Entry 4S1R (X-ray diffraction, 3.21 A resolution); this record covers chains G and H of the 3 polymer chains in the assembly.

# Chain G
Protein: clade A/E 93TH057 HIV-1 gp120 core
Source organism: Human immunodeficiency virus 1
Notes: engineered mutation(s): V1V2 and V3 deletion
Amino-acid sequence (353 residues; row label = number of the first residue in the row; note: 96 numbers in that range are skipped by the numbering (no residue carries them; nothing is unmodelled there)):
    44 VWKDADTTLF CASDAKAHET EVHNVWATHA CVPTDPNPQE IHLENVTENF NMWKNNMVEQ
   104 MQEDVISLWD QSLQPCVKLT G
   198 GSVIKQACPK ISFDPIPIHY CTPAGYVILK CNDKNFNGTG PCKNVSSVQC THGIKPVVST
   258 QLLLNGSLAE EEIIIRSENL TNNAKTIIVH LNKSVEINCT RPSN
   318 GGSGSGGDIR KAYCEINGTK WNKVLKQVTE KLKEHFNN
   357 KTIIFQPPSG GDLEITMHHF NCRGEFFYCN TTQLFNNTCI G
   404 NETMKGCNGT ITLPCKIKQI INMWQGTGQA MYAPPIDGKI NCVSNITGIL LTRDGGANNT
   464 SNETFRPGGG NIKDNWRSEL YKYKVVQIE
Not modelled in the structure: 318-324, 404-407
Disulfides: Cys-54/Cys-74, Cys-119/Cys-205, Cys-218/Cys-247, Cys-228/Cys-239, Cys-296/Cys-331, Cys-378/Cys-445, Cys-385/Cys-418, Cys-395/Cys-410
Glycans and other covalent adducts: N-acetylglucosamine (NAG) linked to Asn-88, Asn-234, Asn-241, Asn-262, Asn-276, Asn-289, Asn-295, Asn-334, Asn-386, Asn-392, Asn-448

# Chain H
Protein: Fab of VRC01-lineage antibody, 45-VRC01.H08.F-117225 heavy chain
Source organism: Homo sapiens
Notes: fragment: Fab of VRC01-lineage antibody, 45-VRC01.H08.F-117225 heavy chain; antibody fragment or engineered binder
Amino-acid sequence (235 residues; each row starts with the number of its first residue; a row labelled like 82A-82C holds insertion residues (82A, then the next letters in order)):
     1 QVRLVQSGPQ IKTPGASVTI SCGTSGYDFM ESLINWVRQD IGKGPEWMGW IN
   52A P
    53 RGGGVNYGRR FQGKVTMTRD VSSGTAYLTL
82A-82C RGL
    83 TSDDTAKYYC VRGKSCCG
100A-100O GRRYCNGADCFNWDF
   101 EHWGQGTLVI VSSASTKGPS VFPLAPSSKS TSGGTAALGC LVKDYFPEPV TVSWNSGALT
   161 SGVHTFPAVL QSSGLYSLSS VVTVPSSSLG TQTYICNVNH KPSNTKVDKK VEPKSC
Disulfides: Cys-22/Cys-92, Cys-98/Cys-100J, Cys-99/Cys-100E, Cys-140/Cys-196

# Interface between chain G and chain H
Contacting residue pairs - 44 pairs, chain G then chain H:
  Lys-97(G) / Arg-100B(H)
  Glu-102(G) / Tyr-100D(H)
  Glu-106(G) / Tyr-100D(H)
  Ile-109(G) / Tyr-100D(H)  hydrophobic
  Asn-279(G) / Phe-100K(H)
  Asn-279(G) / Trp-100M(H)  hydrogen bond
  Asn-280(G) / Trp-50(H)  hydrogen bond
  Asn-280(G) / Asn-58(H)
  Asn-280(G) / Trp-100M(H)
  Ala-281(G) / Trp-50(H)
  Lys-282(G) / Ala-100H(H)  hydrogen bond (side chain-backbone)
  Lys-282(G) / Asp-100I(H)  hydrogen bond (side chain-backbone)
  Lys-282(G) / Cys-100J(H)  hydrogen bond (side chain-backbone)
  Ser-365(G) / Val-57(H)
  Ser-365(G) / Tyr-59(H)
  Ser-365(G) / Gln-64(H)  hydrogen bond
  Gly-366(G) / Gly-55(H)
  Gly-366(G) / Val-57(H)
  Gly-367(G) / Gly-55(H)
  Asp-368(G) / Gly-54(H)  hydrogen bond (backbone-backbone)
  Asp-368(G) / Arg-71(H)  salt bridge
  Ile-371(G) / Gly-54(H)
  Ile-371(G) / Gly-55(H)
  Ile-371(G) / Gly-56(H)
  Arg-456(G) / Asn-58(H)  hydrogen bond (backbone-side chain)
  Asp-457(G) / Asn-58(H)
  Asp-457(G) / Gln-64(H)
  Gly-458(G) / Trp-47(H)
  Gly-458(G) / Asn-58(H)  hydrogen bond (backbone-side chain)
  Gly-458(G) / Tyr-59(H)
  Gly-458(G) / Gly-60(H)
  Gly-458(G) / Arg-61(H)  hydrogen bond (backbone-backbone)
  Gly-459(G) / Trp-47(H)
  Asn-461(G) / Arg-61(H)  hydrogen bond
  Thr-463(G) / Arg-61(H)
  Asn-465(G) / Arg-61(H)
  Thr-467(G) / Arg-61(H)
  Arg-469(G) / Gln-64(H)
  Asn-474(G) / Asn-100F(H)
  Asn-474(G) / Asp-100I(H)  hydrogen bond
  Lys-476(G) / Tyr-100D(H)  hydrogen bond (side chain-backbone)
  Lys-476(G) / Cys-100E(H)
  Lys-476(G) / Asp-100I(H)  salt bridge
  Arg-480(G) / Asp-100I(H)  salt bridge
Other interface residues (no listed pair), chain G (29 interface residues in all): Gly-429, Ala-460, Glu-466, Gly-473
Other interface residues (no listed pair), chain H (27 interface residues in all): Met-30, Leu-33, Glu-46, Arg-53, Arg-62, Asn-100L

# In short
29 residues of chain G face 27 of chain H across their interface, with 13 hydrogen bonds and 3 salt bridges.
Polar pairs include Asp-368(G)/Arg-71(H), Lys-476(G)/Asp-100I(H) and Arg-480(G)/Asp-100I(H). Covalently linked
N-acetylglucosamine: at Asn-88(G), Asn-234(G), Asn-241(G), Asn-262(G), Asn-276(G) and Asn-289(G) and 5 more.
Here chain G is clade A/E 93TH057 HIV-1 gp120 core (Human immunodeficiency virus 1) and chain H is Fab of
VRC01-lineage antibody, 45-VRC01.H08.F-117225 heavy chain (Homo sapiens). Entry 4S1R (Crystal structure of a
VRC01-lineage antibody, 45-VRC01.H08.F-117225, in complex with clade A/E HIV-1 gp120 core) was determined by
X-ray diffraction together with 4S1Q, 4S1S, 4XNY, 4XNZ, 4XVS and 4XVT from the same study.
